2W03 - chain A; structure by X-ray diffraction, 2.95 A resolution.

== Chain A ==
Molecule: ACSD
From: Erwinia chrysanthemi
Reference sequence: Q93AT8 (Q93AT8_ERWCH); residues 1-620 here = UniProt positions 1-620
Amino-acid sequence (620 residues; each row starts with the number of its first residue):
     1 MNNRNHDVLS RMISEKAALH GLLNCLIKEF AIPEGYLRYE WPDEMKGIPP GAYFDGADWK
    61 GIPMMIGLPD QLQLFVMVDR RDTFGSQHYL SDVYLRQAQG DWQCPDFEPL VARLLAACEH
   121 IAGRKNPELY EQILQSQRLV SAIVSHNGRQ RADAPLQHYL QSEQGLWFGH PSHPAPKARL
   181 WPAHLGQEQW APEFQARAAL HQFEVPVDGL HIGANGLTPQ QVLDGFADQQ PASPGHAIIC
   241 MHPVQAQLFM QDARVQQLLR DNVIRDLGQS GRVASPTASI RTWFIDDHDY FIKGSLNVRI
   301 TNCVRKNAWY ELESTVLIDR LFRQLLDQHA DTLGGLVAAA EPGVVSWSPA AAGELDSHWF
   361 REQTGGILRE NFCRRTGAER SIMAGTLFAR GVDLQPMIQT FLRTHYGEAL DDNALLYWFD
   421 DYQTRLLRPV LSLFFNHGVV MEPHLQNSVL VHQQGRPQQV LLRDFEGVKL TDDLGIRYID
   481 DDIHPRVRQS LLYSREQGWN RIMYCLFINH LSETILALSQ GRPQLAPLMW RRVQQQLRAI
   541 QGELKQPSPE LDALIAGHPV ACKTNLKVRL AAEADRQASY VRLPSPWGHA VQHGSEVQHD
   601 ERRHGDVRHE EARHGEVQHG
Not modelled in the structure: 1-6, 99, 572-577, 588-620
Ligand contacts: adenosine (ADN): Leu166, Gly169, His170, Pro171, Pro176, Ala278, Ser279, Ile300, Thr301, Arg305, His444, Leu445, Gln446, Asn509
What the authors report for this chain:
  - binding site for citric acid: His170, Thr301, Arg305, His444, Tyr504, Lys563
  - mutagenesis - R305A, H444N: abolished catalytic activity
  - mutagenesis - R305K, H444A: decreased catalytic activity
  - catalytic residues: Arg305, His444

== Summary ==
Bound to chain A: adenosine. From the paper: catalytic residues Arg305 and His444; R305A and H444N abolish
catalytic activity; 4 substitutions were tested in all.
Chain A is ACSD (Erwinia chrysanthemi); the structure, Co-complex Structure of Achromobactin Synthetase
Protein D (AcsD) with adenosine, sulfate and citrate from Pectobacterium Chrysanthemi, was determined by X-ray
diffraction (same publication as 2W02 and 2W04).
